Entry 4FME (X-ray diffraction, 4.10 A resolution (low resolution: residue-level contacts below are approximate; hydrogen-bond / salt-bridge calls are withheld)); this record covers chains A and C of the 3 polymer chains in the assembly.

== Chain A ==
Name: EspG protein
From: Escherichia coli
UniProt: Q5WMC0 (Q5WMC0_ECOLX); numbering as in UniProt (aligned over 47-397)
Sequence (351 residues; each row starts with the number of its first residue):
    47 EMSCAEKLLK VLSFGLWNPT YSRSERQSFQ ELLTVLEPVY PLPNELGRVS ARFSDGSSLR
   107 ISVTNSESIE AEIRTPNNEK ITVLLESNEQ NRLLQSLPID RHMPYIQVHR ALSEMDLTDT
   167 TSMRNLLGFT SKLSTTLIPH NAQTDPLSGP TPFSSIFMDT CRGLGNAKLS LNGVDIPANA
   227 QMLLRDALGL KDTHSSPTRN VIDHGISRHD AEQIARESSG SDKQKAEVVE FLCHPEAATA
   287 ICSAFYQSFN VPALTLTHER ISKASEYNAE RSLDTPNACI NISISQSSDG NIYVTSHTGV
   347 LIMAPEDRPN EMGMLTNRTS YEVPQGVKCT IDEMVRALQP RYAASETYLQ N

== Chain C ==
Name: ADP-ribosylation factor 6
From: Homo sapiens
UniProt: P62330 (ARF6_HUMAN); residues 14-173 here = UniProt positions 14-173
Sequence (160 residues; numbered 14 to 173; the number before each row is that of its first residue):
    14 MRILMLGLDA AGKTTILYKL KLGQSVTTIP TVGFNVETVT YKNVKFNVWD VGGQDKIRPL
    74 WRHYYTGTQG LIFVVDCADR DRIDEARQEL HRIINDREMR DAIILIFANK QDLPDAMKPH
   134 EIQEKLGLTR IRDRNWYVQP SCATSGDGLY EGLTWLTSNY
Curated features (UniProtKB/Swiss-Prot):
  - binding site (GTP): A23 to T28, T41 to T44, D63 to Q67, N122 to D125, C155, A156
  - mutagenesis: T27 (T27N: Constitutively inactivated. Fails to associate with membranes. Does not inhibit filopodia formation), Q67 (Q67L: Constitutively active. Inhibits filopodia formation and dendritic branching)
Ion coordination: Mg2+: T27, T44 (together with GTP)
Ligand contacts: GTP (guanosine-5'-triphosphate): L21, D22, A23, A24, G25, K26, T27, T28, T41, I42, P43, T44, D63, V64, G65, G66, Q67, N122, K123, D125, L126, C155, A156, T157

== How chain A and chain C interact ==
Pairs across the interface (23; chain A residue first):
  P150(A) - Y31(C)
  P150(A) - T41(C)
  P150(A) - I42(C)
  P150(A) - N48(C)
  Y151(A) - Y31(C)
  Y151(A) - L35(C)
  Y151(A) - V39(C)
  Y151(A) - T40(C)
  I152(A) - V39(C)
  I152(A) - T40(C)
  L183(A) - I42(C)
  I184(A) - I42(C)
  P185(A) - I42(C)
  L302(A) - T41(C)
  L302(A) - I42(C)
  T303(A) - T40(C)
  R306(A) - T40(C)
  P351(A) - S38(C)
  D353(A) - K32(C)
  D353(A) - Q37(C)
  D353(A) - S38(C)
  D353(A) - T157(C)
  E392(A) - T40(C)
Also at the interface, not in a pair above, chain A (16 interface residues in all): V154, T182, E352, R354
Also at the interface, not in a pair above, chain C (12 interface residues in all): T27

== In short ==
Chain A and chain C form an interface of 16 and 12 residues respectively. Chain C binds GTP. T27(C) and T44(C)
coordinate Mg2+. UniProt lists 21 GTP-binding residues and 2 mutagenesis sites on chain C.
Chain A is EspG protein (Escherichia coli) and chain C is ADP-ribosylation factor 6 (Homo sapiens); the
structure, EspG-Rab1-Arf6 complex, was determined by X-ray diffraction, deposited together with 4FMA, 4FMB and
4FMD.
